1QVF - chains 0 and Z of the 31 polymer chains in the assembly; structure by X-ray diffraction, 3.10 A resolution.

[Chain 0]
Molecule: 23S ribosomal RNA
From: Haloarcula marismortui
Sequence (2922 nucleotides; numbered 2 to 2923; the number before each row is that of its first residue):
     2 UUGGCUACUA UGCCAGCUGG UGGAUUGCUC GGCUCAGGCG CUGAUGAAGG ACGUGCCAAG
    62 CUGCGAUAAG CCAUGGGGAG CCGCACGGAG GCGAAGAACC AUGGAUUUCC GAAUGAGAAU
   122 CUCUCUAACA AUUGCUUCGC GCAAUGAGGA ACCCCGAGAA CUGAAACAUC UCAGUAUCGG
   182 GAGGAACAGA AAACGCAAUG UGAUGUCGUU AGUAACCGCG AGUGAACGCG AUACAGCCCA
   242 AACCGAAGCC CUCACGGGCA AUGUGGUGUC AGGGCUACCU CUCAUCAGCC GACCGUCUCG
   302 ACGAAGUCUC UUGGAACAGA GCGUGAUACA GGGUGACAAC CCCGUACUCG AGACCAGUAC
   362 GACGUGCGGU AGUGCCAGAG UAGCGGGGGU UGGAUAUCCC UCGCGAAUAA CGCAGGCAUC
   422 GACUGCGAAG GCUAAACACA ACCUGAGACC GAUAGUGAAC AAGUAGUGUG AACGAACGCU
   482 GCAAAGUACC CUCAGAAGGG AGGCGAAAUA GAGCAUGAAA UCAGUUGGCG AUCGAGCGAC
   542 AGGGCAUACA AGGUCCCUCG ACGAAUGACC GACGCGCGAG CGUCCAGUAA GACUCACGGG
   602 AAGCCGAUGU UCUGUCGUAC GUUUUGAAAA ACGAGCCAGG GAGUGUGUCU GCAUGGCAAG
   662 UCUAACCGGA GUAUCCGGGG AGGCACAGGG AAACCGACAU GGCCGCAGGG CUUUGCCCGA
   722 GGGCCGCCGU CUUCAAGGGC GGGGAGCCAU GUGGACACGA CCCGAAUCCG GACGAUCUAC
   782 GCAUGGACAA GAUGAAGCGU GCCGAAAGGC ACGUGGAAGU CUGUUAGAGU UGGUGUCCUA
   842 CAAUACCCUC UCGUGAUCUA UGUGUAGGGG UGAAAGGCCC AUCGAGUCCG GCAACAGCUG
   902 GUUCCAAUCG AAACAUGUCG AAGCAUGACC UCCGCCGAGG UAGUCUGUGA GGUAGAGCGA
   962 CCGAUUGGUG UGUCCGCCUC CGAGAGGAGU CGGCACACCU GUCAAACUCC AAACUUACAG
  1022 ACGCCGUUUG ACGCGGGGAU UCCGGUGCGC GGGGUAAGCC UGUGUACCAG GAGGGGAACA
  1082 ACCCAGAGAU AGGUUAAGGU CCCCAAGUGU GGAUUAAGUG UAAUCCUCUG AAGGUGGUCU
  1142 CGAGCCCUAG ACAGCCGGGA GGUGAGCUUA GAAGCAGCUA CCCUCUAAGA AAAGCGUAAC
  1202 AGCUUACCGG CCGAGGUUUG AGGCGCCCAA AAUGAUCGGG ACUCAAAUCC ACCACCGAGA
  1262 CCUGUCCGUA CCACUCAUAC UGGUAAUCGA GUAGAUUGGC GCUCUAAUUG GAUGGAAGUA
  1322 GGGGUGAAAA CUCCUAUGGA CCGAUUAGUG ACGAAAAUCC UGGCCAUAGU AGCAGCGAUA
  1382 GUCGGGUGAG AACCCCGACG GCCUAAUGGA UAAGGGUUCC UCAGCACUGC UGAUCAGCUG
  1442 AGGGUUAGCC GGUCCUAAGU CAUACCGCAA CUCGACUAUG ACGAAAUGGG AAACGGGUUA
  1502 AUAUUCCCGU GCCACUAUGC AGUGAAAGUU GACGCCCUGG GGUCGAUCAC GCUGGGCAUU
  1562 CGCCCAGUCG AACCGUCCAA CUCCGUGGAA GCCGUAAUGG CAGGAAGCGG ACGAACGGCG
  1622 GCAUAGGGAA ACGUGAUUCA ACCUGGGGCC CAUGAAAAGA CGAGCAUAGU GUCCGUACCG
  1682 AGAACCGACA CAGGUGUCCA UGGCGGCGAA AGCCAAGGCC UGUCGGGAGC AACCAACGUU
  1742 AGGGAAUUCG GCAAGUUAGU CCCGUACCUU CGGAAGAAGG GAUGCCUGCU CCGGAACGGA
  1802 GCAGGUCGCA GUGACUCGGA AGCUCGGACU GUCUAGUAAC AACAUAGGUG ACCGCAAAUC
  1862 CGCAAGGACU CGUACGGUCA CUGAAUCCUG CCCAGUGCAG GUAUCUGAAC ACCUCGUACA
  1922 AGAGGACGAA GGACCUGUCA ACGGCGGGGG UAACUAUGAC CCUCUUAAGG UAGCGUAGUA
  1982 CCUUGCCGCA UCAGUAGCGG CUUGCAUGAA UGGAUUAACC AGAGCUUCAC UGUCCCAACG
  2042 UUGGGCCCGG UGAACUGUAC AUUCCAGUGC GGAGUCUGGA GACACCCAGG GGGAAGCGAA
  2102 GACCCUAUGG AGCUUUACUG CAGGCUGUCG CUGAGACGUG GUCGCCGAUG UGCAGCAUAG
  2162 GUAGGAGACA CUACACAGGU ACCCGCGCUA GCGGGCCACC GAGUCAACAG UGAAAUACUA
  2222 CCCGUCGGUG ACUGCGACUC UCACUCCGGG AGGAGGACAC CGAUAGCCGG GCAGUUUGAC
  2282 UGGGGCGGUA CGCGCUCGAA AAGAUAUCGA GCGCGCCCUA UGGCUAUCUC AGCCGGGACA
  2342 GAGACCCGGC GAAGAGUGCA AGAGCAAAAG AUAGCUUGAC AGUGUUCUUC CCAACGAGGA
  2402 ACGCUGACGC GAAAGCGUGG UCUAGCGAAC CAAUUAGCCU GCUUGAUGCG GGCAAUUGAU
  2462 GACAGAAAAG CUACCCUAGG GAUAACAGAG UCGUCACUCG CAAGAGCACA UAUCGACCGA
  2522 GUGGCUUGCU ACCUCGAUGU CGGUUCCCUC CAUCCUGCCC GUGCAGAAGC GGGCAAGGGU
  2582 GAGGUUGUUC GCCUAUUAAA GGAGGUCGUG AGCUGGGUUU AGACCGUCGU GAGACAGGUC
  2642 GGCUGCUAUC UACUGGGUGU GUAAUGGUGU CUGACAAGAA CGACCGUAUA GUACGAGAGG
  2702 AACUACGGUU GGUGGCCACU GGUGUACCGG UUGUUCGAGA GAGCACGUGC CGGGUAGCCA
  2762 CGCCACACGG GGUAAGAGCU GAACGCAUCU AAGCUCGAAA CCCACUUGGA AAAGAGACAC
  2822 CGCCGAGGUC CCGCGUACAA GACGCGGUCG AUAGACUCGG GGUGUGCGCG UCGAGGUAAC
  2882 GAGACGUUAA GCCCACGAGC ACUAACAGAC CAAAGCCAUC AU
Disordered / not traced: 2-9, 126-127, 715, 971-998, 1560, 1952-1963, 2137-2236, 2339-2343, 2665-2666, 2915-2923
Ion coordination: Mg2+ site 1 near G28 (its only coordinating residue here); Na+ site 1: C40, G41; Na+ site 2: G56, A59, G61; Na+ site 3 near U108 (its only coordinating residue here); Mg2+ site 2 near U115 (its only coordinating residue here); Na+ site 4: C141, G142; Na+ site 5 near U146 (its only coordinating residue here); Mg2+ site 3: C162, U2276; K+ site 1: C162, U163, U172; Mg2+ site 4: A165, A167, C168; Na+ site 6: A165, A166, A167; Mg2+ site 5: A166, G219; 63 more Na+ sites not listed; 98 more Mg2+ sites not listed; 1 more K+ sites not listed

[Chain Z]
Molecule: 50S ribosomal protein L37e
From: Haloarcula marismortui
UniProtKB: P32410 (RL37_HALMA); residue numbers follow UniProt; this construct covers 1-56
Sequence (56 residues; row label = number of the first residue in the row):
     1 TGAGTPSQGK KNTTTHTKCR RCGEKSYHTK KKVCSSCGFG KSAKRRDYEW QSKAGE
Ion coordination: Cd2+: Cys19, Cys22, Cys34, Cys37

[Chain 0 / chain Z interface]
Contacting residue pairs - 118 pairs, chain 0 then chain Z:
  A49(0) with Arg45(Z), base contact
  G50(0) with Arg21(Z), hydrogen bond to the base
  G51(0) with Cys22(Z), sugar contact; Gly23(Z), hydrogen bond to the sugar
  C111(0) with Arg20(Z), hydrogen bond to the sugar
  G112(0) with Arg20(Z), salt bridge to the phosphate; Arg21(Z), phosphate contact; Phe39(Z), phosphate contact
  A113(0) with Arg21(Z), salt bridge to the phosphate; Phe39(Z), phosphate contact; Ala43(Z), phosphate contact
  A119(0) with Arg20(Z), base contact
  A120(0) with Thr17(Z), base contact; Lys18(Z), hydrogen bond to the sugar; Arg20(Z), salt bridge to the phosphate; Tyr27(Z), hydrogen bond to the phosphate; Thr29(Z), hydrogen bond to the base; Lys32(Z), salt bridge to the phosphate
  U121(0) with Lys18(Z), base contact; Cys19(Z), base contact; Arg20(Z), sugar contact; Gly23(Z), base contact
  A148(0) with Ala43(Z), sugar contact; Lys44(Z), salt bridge to the phosphate; Arg45(Z), phosphate contact
  G149(0) with Lys44(Z), phosphate contact; Arg45(Z), hydrogen bond to the phosphate
  A177(0) with Ala54(Z), phosphate contact
  U178(0) with Glu49(Z), phosphate contact; Trp50(Z), phosphate contact; Ala54(Z), phosphate contact
  C179(0) with Tyr48(Z), phosphate contact; Glu49(Z), hydrogen bond to the phosphate
  G182(0) with Lys44(Z), salt bridge to the phosphate
  U470(0) with Thr15(Z), sugar contact; His16(Z), sugar contact; Lys25(Z), hydrogen bond to the phosphate
  G471(0) with His16(Z), hydrogen bond to the sugar; Lys25(Z), salt bridge to the phosphate; Ser26(Z), phosphate contact; Ser35(Z), hydrogen bond to the sugar
  A472(0) with Ser26(Z), hydrogen bond to the phosphate; Ser35(Z), sugar contact; Ser36(Z), phosphate contact; Arg46(Z), hydrogen bond to the sugar
  A473(0) with Arg46(Z), salt bridge to the phosphate; Gln51(Z), hydrogen bond to the phosphate
  G771(0) with Trp50(Z), base contact
  G772(0) with Tyr48(Z), sugar contact; Trp50(Z), hydrogen bond to the sugar
  A773(0) with Arg46(Z), hydrogen bond to the sugar; Tyr48(Z), phosphate contact; Trp50(Z), sugar contact
  C774(0) with Ser35(Z), phosphate contact; Arg46(Z), salt bridge to the phosphate
  G775(0) with His16(Z), salt bridge to the phosphate; His28(Z), salt bridge to the phosphate; Lys31(Z), phosphate contact; Ser35(Z), phosphate contact
  A776(0) with His28(Z), salt bridge to the phosphate; Lys31(Z), salt bridge to the phosphate
  U777(0) with Lys11(Z), sugar contact; Asn12(Z), hydrogen bond to the base; Thr13(Z), hydrogen bond to the base; Thr15(Z), base contact
  C778(0) with Ser7(Z), sugar contact; Lys10(Z), phosphate contact; Lys11(Z), sugar contact
  U779(0) with Lys10(Z), salt bridge to the phosphate
  A843(0) with Thr5(Z), sugar contact
  U845(0) with Gly2(Z), sugar contact; Gly4(Z), phosphate contact; Thr5(Z), hydrogen bond to the phosphate
  A846(0) with Pro6(Z), phosphate contact
  U862(0) with Asn12(Z), phosphate contact
  G863(0) with Lys30(Z), salt bridge to the phosphate
  U864(0) with Lys30(Z), salt bridge to the phosphate
  C881(0) with Lys11(Z), hydrogen bond to the base
  A882(0) with Ala3(Z), sugar contact; Gly4(Z), sugar contact; Thr5(Z), base contact
  C890(0) with Trp50(Z), hydrogen bond to the sugar
  G891(0) with Trp50(Z), sugar contact; Ser52(Z), sugar contact; Lys53(Z), salt bridge to the phosphate; Ala54(Z), phosphate contact
  G892(0) with Lys53(Z), salt bridge to the phosphate; Ala54(Z), hydrogen bond to the phosphate
  C893(0) with Lys53(Z), hydrogen bond to the phosphate
  A894(0) with Lys53(Z), salt bridge to the phosphate
  A1414(0) with Asn12(Z), hydrogen bond to the sugar
  G1415(0) with Asn12(Z), sugar contact; Thr14(Z), hydrogen bond to the phosphate
  U1473(0) with Lys41(Z), hydrogen bond to the sugar; Ser42(Z), hydrogen bond to the sugar; Lys44(Z), base contact
  C1474(0) with Lys41(Z), phosphate contact
  C1687(0) with Gln8(Z), hydrogen bond to the sugar; Gly9(Z), hydrogen bond to the base; Lys11(Z), sugar contact
  G1688(0) with Thr5(Z), sugar contact; Gln8(Z), sugar contact
  G1694(0) with Thr5(Z), hydrogen bond to the base; Pro6(Z), sugar contact; Gly9(Z), base contact
  G1695(0) with Pro6(Z), hydrogen bond to the sugar; Gly9(Z), hydrogen bond to the base; Lys10(Z), sugar contact
  U1696(0) with Gly9(Z), sugar contact; Lys10(Z), sugar contact
  A1836(0) with Thr1(Z), hydrogen bond to the sugar; Gly2(Z), sugar contact; Ala3(Z), hydrogen bond to the sugar; Ser7(Z), base contact
  G1837(0) with Thr1(Z), hydrogen bond to the phosphate; Gly2(Z), base contact; Ala3(Z), hydrogen bond to the base; Gly4(Z), hydrogen bond to the base
Also at the interface, not in a pair above, chain 0 (61 interface residues in all): A52, A114, G181, G830, A844, A861, U883, A1413, A1463
Also at the interface, not in a pair above, chain Z (48 interface residues in all): Gly40

[Summary]
61 residues of chain 0 and 48 residues of chain Z are in contact; the contacts include 37 hydrogen bonds and
19 salt bridges. Among the polar pairs are G50(0)-Arg21(Z), A120(0)-Thr29(Z) and U777(0)-Asn12(Z). C40(0) and
G41(0) coordinate Na+ site 1.
Chain 0 is 23S ribosomal RNA and chain Z is 50S ribosomal protein L37e, both from Haloarcula marismortui; the
structure, Structure of a deacylated tRNA minihelix bound to the E site of the large ribosomal subunit ...,
was determined by X-ray diffraction, deposited together with 1QVG.
